Entry 8J1T (electron microscopy, 3.30 A resolution); this record covers chains H and F of the 3 polymer chains in the assembly.

Chain H:
Molecule: 8-9D heavy chain
Organism: Homo sapiens
Chain sequence (115 residues; numbered 3 to 117; the number before each row is that of its first residue):
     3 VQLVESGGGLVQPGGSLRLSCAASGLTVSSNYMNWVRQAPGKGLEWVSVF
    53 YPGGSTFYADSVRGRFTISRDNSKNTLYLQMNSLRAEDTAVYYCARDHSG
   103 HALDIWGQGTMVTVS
Cystine bridges: Cys-23/Cys-96

Chain F:
Molecule: Spike protein
Organism: Severe acute respiratory syndrome coronavirus 2
UniProtKB: P0DTC2 (SPIKE_SARS2); numbering as in UniProt (aligned over 334-527)
Chain sequence (194 residues; row label = number of the first residue in the row):
   334 NLCPFDEVFNATRFASVYAWNRKRISNCVADYSVLYNFAPFFAFKCYGVS
   384 PTKLNDLCFTNVYADSFVIRGNEVSQIAPGQTGNIADYNYKLPDDFTGCV
   434 IAWNSNKLDSKVGGNYNYRYRLFRKSNLKPFERDISTEIYQAGNKPCNGV
   484 AGVNCYFPLQSYGFRPTYGVGHQPYRVVVLSFELLHAPATVCGP
Disordered / not traced: 517-522
Cystine bridges: Cys-336/Cys-361, Cys-379/Cys-432, Cys-391/Cys-525, Cys-480/Cys-488
Construct notes: variant Asp-339 (Gly in P0DTC2), Phe-371 (Ser in P0DTC2), Pro-373 (Ser in P0DTC2), Phe-375 (Ser in P0DTC2), Asn-417 (Lys in P0DTC2), Lys-440 (Asn in P0DTC2), Asn-477 (Ser in P0DTC2), Lys-478 (Thr in P0DTC2), Ala-484 (Glu in P0DTC2), Arg-498 (Gln in P0DTC2), Tyr-501 (Asn in P0DTC2), His-505 (Tyr in P0DTC2); conflict Ala-376 (Thr in P0DTC2), Asn-405 (Asp in P0DTC2), Ser-408 (Arg in P0DTC2), Arg-452 (Leu in P0DTC2), Val-486 (Phe in P0DTC2)
Swiss-Prot annotation at these positions:
  - region: Asn-448 to Tyr-451, Tyr-453 to Phe-456 (Immunodominant HLA epitope recognized by the CD8+)
  - glycosylation: Asn-343 (N-linked (GlcNAc...) (complex) asparagine)
  - natural variant: Asp-339 (G339D: In strain: Omicron/BA.1, Omicron/BA.2 and 4 more; this construct carries the variant), Arg-346 (R346K: In strain: Mu/B.1.621; R346T: In strain: Omicron/BQ.1.1, Omicron/XBB.1.5 and 1 more), Leu-368 (L368I: In strain: Omicron/XBB.1.5, Omicron/EG.5.1), Phe-371 (S371F: In strain: Omicron/BA.2, Omicron/BA.2.12.1 and 6 more; this construct carries the variant), Pro-373 (S373P: In strain: Omicron/BA.1, Omicron/BA.2 and 7 more; this construct carries the variant), Phe-375 (S375F: In strain: Omicron/BA.1, Omicron/BA.2 and 7 more; this construct carries the variant), Ala-376 (T376A: In strain: Omicron/BA.2, Omicron/BA.2.12.1 and 5 more; this construct carries the variant), Asn-405 (D405N: In strain: Omicron/BA.2, Omicron/BA.2.12.1 and 6 more; this construct carries the variant), Ser-408 (R408S: In strain: Omicron/BA.2, Omicron/BA.2.12.1 and 6 more; this construct carries the variant), Asn-417 (K417N: In strain: Beta/B.1.351, Omicron/BA.1 and 8 more; this construct carries the variant), Lys-440 (N440K: In strain: Omicron/BA.1, Omicron/BA.2 and 7 more; this construct carries the variant), Lys-444 (K444T: In strain: Omicron/BQ.1.1), 16 further natural variant entries in UniProt
  - mutagenesis: Asn-343 (N343Q: Reduced viral infectivity), Tyr-453 (Y453F: Decreased HLA binding to NF9 epitope. Increased binding affinity to human ACE2), Ala-475 (A475V: Increased resistance to neutralizing antibodies), Val-483 (V483A: Increased resistance to neutralizing antibodies), Phe-490 (F490L: Increased resistance to neutralizing antibodies and human covalescent sera neutralization), Gln-493 (Q493N: Reduced host ACE2-binding affinity in vitro; Q493Y: Reduced host ACE2-binding affinity in vitro), His-519 (H519P: Increased resistance to human covalescent sera neutralization)
From the paper describing this entry:
  - mutagenesis - Q493R: unchanged binding to 8-9D

Chain H / chain F interface:
Residue-residue contacts (27):
  Val-3(H) with Asn-487(F)
  Gly-27(H) with Gly-476(F)
  Leu-28(H) with Gly-476(F)
  Thr-29(H) with Gly-476(F), hydrogen bond (side chain-backbone); Asn-477(F), hydrogen bond
  Ser-32(H) with Lys-458(F), hydrogen bond; Tyr-473(F)
  Asn-33(H) with Ala-475(F)
  Tyr-34(H) with Asn-417(F), hydrogen bond; Leu-455(F), hydrogen bond (side chain-backbone)
  Tyr-53(H) with Asn-417(F); Tyr-421(F)
  Pro-54(H) with Tyr-421(F); Arg-457(F)
  Gly-55(H) with Tyr-421(F), hydrogen bond (backbone-side chain); Asn-460(F)
  Ser-57(H) with Thr-415(F), hydrogen bond; Asp-420(F), hydrogen bond
  Phe-59(H) with Thr-415(F)
  Arg-98(H) with Asn-487(F), hydrogen bond; Tyr-489(F), hydrogen bond
  Asp-99(H) with Phe-456(F)
  His-100(H) with Phe-456(F); Tyr-489(F)
  Ser-101(H) with Leu-455(F); Gln-493(F), hydrogen bond (backbone-side chain)
  Gly-102(H) with Leu-455(F)
Also at the interface, not in a pair above, chain H (20 interface residues in all): Gly-56, Asn-77, His-103
Also at the interface, not in a pair above, chain F (18 interface residues in all): Gly-416, Gln-474
From the paper, about this interface:
  - pairs named by the authors: Thr-29(H)/Asn-477(F) (hydrogen bond), Tyr-34(H)/Leu-455(F) (hydrogen bond), Tyr-34(H)/Asn-417(F) (hydrogen bond), Tyr-53(H)/Asn-417(F), Gly-55(H)/Tyr-421(F) (hydrogen bond), Ser-57(H)/Thr-415(F) (hydrogen bond), Ser-101(H)/Gln-493(F) (hydrogen bond)
  - epitope / paratope residues, chain H: Thr-29(H), Tyr-34(H), Tyr-53(H), Gly-55(H), Ser-57(H), Ser-101(H)
  - epitope / paratope residues, chain F: Thr-415(F), Asn-417(F), Tyr-421(F), Leu-455(F), Asn-477(F), Asn-487(F), Gln-493(F)

Summary:
20 residues of chain H and 18 residues of chain F are in contact, with 11 hydrogen bonds. Polar pairs include
Thr-29(H)/Gly-476(F), Thr-29(H)/Asn-477(F) and Ser-32(H)/Lys-458(F). The paper describes hydrogen bonds
between Thr-29(H) and Asn-477(F), Tyr-34(H) and Leu-455(F) and Tyr-34(H) and Asn-417(F) among others; a
contact between Tyr-53(H) and Asn-417(F). The paper reports that Q493R of chain F leaves binding to 8-9D
unchanged; epitope/paratope residues Thr-29(H), Tyr-34(H) and Thr-415(F) among others.
Chain H is 8-9D heavy chain (Homo sapiens) and chain F is Spike protein (Severe acute respiratory syndrome
coronavirus 2); the structure, Local refined cryo-EM structure of Omicron BA.5 RBD in complex with 8-9D Fab,
was determined by electron microscopy together with 8J1V from the same study.
